7KTI - chains A and D of the 4 polymer chains in the assembly; structure by X-ray diffraction, 1.57 A resolution.

[Chain A]
Protein: DNA-directed DNA/RNA polymerase mu
Source organism: Homo sapiens
Notes: EC 2.7.7.7
UniProt: Q9NP87 (DPOLM_HUMAN); numbering as in UniProt; present here: 132-397, 410-494
Amino-acid sequence (356 residues; numbered 127 to 494; 12 numbers in that range are skipped by the numbering (no residue carries them; nothing is unmodelled there); the number before each row is that of its first residue):
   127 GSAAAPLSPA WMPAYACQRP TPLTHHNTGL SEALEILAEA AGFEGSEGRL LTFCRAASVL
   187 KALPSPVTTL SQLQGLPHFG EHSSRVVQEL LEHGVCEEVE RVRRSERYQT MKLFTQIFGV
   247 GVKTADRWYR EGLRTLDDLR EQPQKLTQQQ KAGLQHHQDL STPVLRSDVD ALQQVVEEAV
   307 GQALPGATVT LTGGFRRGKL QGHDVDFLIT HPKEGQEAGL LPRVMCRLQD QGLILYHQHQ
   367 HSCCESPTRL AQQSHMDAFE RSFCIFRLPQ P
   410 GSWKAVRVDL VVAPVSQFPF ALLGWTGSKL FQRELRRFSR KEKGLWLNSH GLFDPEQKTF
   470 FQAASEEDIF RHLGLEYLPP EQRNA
Disordered / not traced: 127-136, 365-384
Differences from the reference sequence: expression tag (127-131); conflict Gly410 (Pro in Q9NP87)
Curated features (UniProtKB/Swiss-Prot):
  - region: Arg323 to Asp332 (Involved in ssDNA binding)
  - binding site (Mg(2+)): Asp330, Asp332, Asp418
  - site: Gly433 (Responsible for the low discrimination between dNTP and rNTP)
Covalent attachments: 2,3-dihydroxy-1,4-dithiobutane (DTT) linked to Cys180
Metal / ion sites: Na+: Thr241, Ile243, Val246 (shared with 1 residue of chain P); Mn2+ site 1: Asp330, Asp332 (together with pyrophosphate) (shared with 1 residue of chain P); Mn2+ site 2: Asp330, Asp332, Asp418 (shared with 2 residues of chain P)
Residues lining bound ligands: pyrophosphate (PPV): Gly319, Gly320, Arg323, Lys325, Gly328, His329, Asp330, Asp332
What the authors report for this chain:
  - mutagenesis - R445A: increased catalytic activity on dGTP misinsertion
  - mutagenesis - K438D: decreased catalytic activity on Mg2+-dependent dGTP:At
  - mutagenesis - K438D (23-fold): decreased catalytic activity on :Ct insertion
  - mutagenesis - K438D: unchanged catalytic activity on in the presence of Mn2+
  - mutagenesis - Q441A: unchanged catalytic activity on 8-oxodGTP

[Chain D]
Molecule: 4-nt DNA strand
Sequence (4 nucleotides; row label = number of the first residue in the row):
     1 GCCG

[Chain A / chain D interface]
Residue-residue contacts (15):
  Ala140(A) - DG4(D)  phosphate contact
  Gly174(A) - DG1(D)  hydrogen bond to the base
  Arg175(A) - DG1(D)  salt bridge to the phosphate
  Thr178(A) - DG1(D)  hydrogen bond to the base
  Thr178(A) - DC2(D)  sugar contact
  Phe179(A) - DG1(D)  sugar contact
  Pro203(A) - DC3(D)  phosphate contact
  His204(A) - DC2(D)  sugar contact
  His204(A) - DC3(D)  hydrogen bond to the phosphate
  Gly206(A) - DC2(D)  hydrogen bond to the phosphate
  Glu207(A) - DC2(D)  hydrogen bond to the phosphate
  His208(A) - DG1(D)  salt bridge to the phosphate
  His208(A) - DC2(D)  hydrogen bond to the phosphate
  Ser209(A) - DG1(D)  phosphate contact
  Ser209(A) - DC2(D)  hydrogen bond to the phosphate
Also at the interface, not in a pair above, chain A (15 interface residues in all): Arg181, Leu202, Phe205, Ser210

[Overview]
15 residues of chain A and 4 residues of chain D are in contact, with 7 hydrogen bonds and 2 salt bridges.
Among the polar pairs are Gly174(A)-DG1(D), Thr178(A)-DG1(D) and His204(A)-DC3(D). The paper reports that
R445A of chain A increases catalytic activity on dGTP misinsertion; K438D of chain A reduces catalytic
activity on Mg2+-dependent dGTP:At.
Here chain A is DNA-directed DNA/RNA polymerase mu (Homo sapiens) and chain D is a 4-nt DNA strand. Entry 7KTI
(DNA Polymerase Mu, 8-oxodGTP:Ct Product State Ternary Complex, 20 uM Mn2+ (120min)) was determined by X-ray
diffraction together with 7KSS, 7KST, 7KSU, 7KSV, 7KSW, 7KSX and 25 further entries from the same study.
